PDB entry 4IOJ | X-ray diffraction, 2.20 A resolution | chains A and B

== Chain A (and B) ==
Protein: Formate--tetrahydrofolate ligase
Organism: Moorella thermoacetica
Notes: EC 6.3.4.3; chain B of this document is another copy of the same molecule, construct and numbering; everything in this record applies to it too
UniProtKB: Q2RM91 (FTHS_MOOTA); numbering as in UniProt (aligned over 1-559)
Sequence (559 residues; row label = number of the first residue in the row):
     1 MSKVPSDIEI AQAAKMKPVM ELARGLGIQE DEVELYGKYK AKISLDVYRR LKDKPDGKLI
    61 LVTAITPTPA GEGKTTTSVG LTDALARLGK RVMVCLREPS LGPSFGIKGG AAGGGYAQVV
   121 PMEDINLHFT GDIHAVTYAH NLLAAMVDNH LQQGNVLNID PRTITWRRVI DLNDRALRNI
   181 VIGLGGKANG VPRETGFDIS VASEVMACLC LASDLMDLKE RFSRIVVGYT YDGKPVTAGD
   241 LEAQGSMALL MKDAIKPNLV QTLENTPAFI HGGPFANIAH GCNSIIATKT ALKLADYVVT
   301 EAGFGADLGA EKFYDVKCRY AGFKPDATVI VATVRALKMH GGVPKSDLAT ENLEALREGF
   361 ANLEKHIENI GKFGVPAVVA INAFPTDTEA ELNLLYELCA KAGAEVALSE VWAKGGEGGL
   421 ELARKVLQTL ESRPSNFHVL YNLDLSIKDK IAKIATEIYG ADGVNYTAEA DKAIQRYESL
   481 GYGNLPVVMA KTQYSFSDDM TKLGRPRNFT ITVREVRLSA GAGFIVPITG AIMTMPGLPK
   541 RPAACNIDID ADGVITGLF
Disordered / not traced: 1-2
Residues lining bound ligands:
  - TOE (2-[2-(2-methoxy-ethoxy)-ethoxy]-ethoxyl), molecule 1: Arg162, Thr163, Ile164, Thr165, Gly185, Gly186, Glu194
  - TOE, molecule 2: Arg224, Leu480, Gly481, Tyr482
Curated features (UniProtKB/Swiss-Prot):
  - binding site (ATP): Thr68 to Thr75

== How chain A and chain B interact ==
Pairs across the interface (132):
  Glu30(A) - Lys38(B)  salt bridge
  Leu35(A) - Leu35(B)
  Leu35(A) - Tyr36(B)
  Leu35(A) - Gly37(B)  hydrogen bond (backbone-backbone)
  Tyr36(A) - Leu35(B)
  Tyr36(A) - Tyr36(B)  hydrophobic
  Gly37(A) - Glu34(B)
  Gly37(A) - Leu35(B)  hydrogen bond (backbone-backbone)
  Leu101(A) - Leu250(B)  hydrophobic
  Phe105(A) - Leu142(B)  hydrophobic
  Phe105(A) - Ser246(B)
  Phe105(A) - Leu250(B)  hydrophobic
  Glu123(A) - Lys252(B)  salt bridge
  His128(A) - Ala135(B)
  His128(A) - Leu250(B)  hydrogen bond (side chain-backbone)
  His134(A) - His134(B)
  His134(A) - Tyr138(B)
  Ala135(A) - His128(B)
  Thr137(A) - Tyr138(B)
  Tyr138(A) - His134(B)
  Tyr138(A) - Thr137(B)
  Tyr138(A) - Ile170(B)
  Tyr138(A) - Asp171(B)  hydrogen bond (side chain-backbone)
  Tyr138(A) - Leu172(B)  hydrophobic
  Tyr138(A) - Ser200(B)
  Asn141(A) - Ile170(B)
  Asn141(A) - Leu172(B)
  Leu142(A) - Leu172(B)
  Ala145(A) - Asp174(B)
  Ala145(A) - Leu538(B)
  Met146(A) - Ala544(B)  hydrophobic
  Asp148(A) - Ala176(B)
  Asn149(A) - Arg175(B)  hydrogen bond
  Asn149(A) - Leu538(B)
  Asn149(A) - Pro539(B)  hydrogen bond (side chain-backbone)
  Asn149(A) - Pro542(B)
  Gln152(A) - Arg175(B)
  Gln153(A) - Arg175(B)
  Gln153(A) - Leu538(B)  hydrogen bond (side chain-backbone)
  Gln153(A) - Pro539(B)  hydrogen bond (side chain-backbone)
  Gln153(A) - Lys540(B)  hydrogen bond (backbone-side chain)
  Arg168(A) - Asp174(B)  salt bridge
  Arg168(A) - Leu177(B)
  Ile170(A) - Tyr138(B)
  Ile170(A) - Asn141(B)
  Asp171(A) - Tyr138(B)  hydrogen bond (backbone-side chain)
  Leu172(A) - Tyr138(B)  hydrophobic
  Leu172(A) - Asn141(B)
  Leu172(A) - Leu142(B)
  Asp174(A) - Ala145(B)
  Asp174(A) - Arg168(B)  salt bridge
  Arg175(A) - Asn149(B)  hydrogen bond
  Arg175(A) - Gln152(B)
  Arg175(A) - Gln153(B)
  Arg175(A) - Ala188(B)
  Arg175(A) - Asn189(B)
  Arg175(A) - Gly190(B)
  Ala176(A) - Asp148(B)
  Ala176(A) - Ile182(B)
  Ala176(A) - Gly183(B)  hydrogen bond (backbone-backbone)
  Ala176(A) - Asn189(B)
  Leu177(A) - Arg168(B)
  Leu177(A) - Ile182(B)  hydrophobic
  Arg178(A) - Ala188(B)
  Arg178(A) - Asn189(B)  hydrogen bond
  Asn179(A) - Gly183(B)
  Asn179(A) - Leu184(B)  hydrogen bond (side chain-backbone)
  Asn179(A) - Gly185(B)
  Asn179(A) - Asn189(B)
  Ile180(A) - Val181(B)
  Ile180(A) - Ile182(B)  hydrophobic
  Val181(A) - Ile180(B)
  Val181(A) - Val181(B)  hydrogen bond (backbone-backbone)
  Val181(A) - Leu184(B)  hydrophobic
  Ile182(A) - Ala176(B)
  Ile182(A) - Leu177(B)  hydrophobic
  Ile182(A) - Ile180(B)  hydrophobic
  Gly183(A) - Ala176(B)  hydrogen bond (backbone-backbone)
  Gly183(A) - Asn179(B)
  Leu184(A) - Asn179(B)  hydrogen bond (backbone-backbone)
  Leu184(A) - Val181(B)  hydrophobic
  Gly185(A) - Asn179(B)
  Ala188(A) - Arg175(B)
  Ala188(A) - Arg178(B)  hydrogen bond (backbone-side chain)
  Asn189(A) - Arg175(B)
  Asn189(A) - Ala176(B)
  Asn189(A) - Arg178(B)  hydrogen bond
  Asn189(A) - Asn179(B)
  Gly190(A) - Arg175(B)
  Phe197(A) - Phe197(B)  hydrophobic
  Met216(A) - Ile549(B)
  Met216(A) - Asp550(B)
  Met216(A) - Ala551(B)  hydrogen bond (side chain-backbone)
  Lys219(A) - Asp548(B)  salt bridge
  Lys219(A) - Ile549(B)  hydrogen bond (side chain-backbone)
  Glu242(A) - Ala544(B)
  Glu242(A) - Cys545(B)
  Gly245(A) - Ile547(B)
  Gly245(A) - Asp548(B)
  Ser246(A) - Phe105(B)
  Ser246(A) - Ala544(B)  hydrogen bond (side chain-backbone)
  Ser246(A) - Ile547(B)
  Ala248(A) - Ile549(B)  hydrophobic
  Leu249(A) - Ile547(B)  hydrophobic
  Leu249(A) - Ile555(B)  hydrophobic
  Leu249(A) - Leu558(B)  hydrophobic
  Leu250(A) - Phe105(B)  hydrophobic
  Leu250(A) - His128(B)  hydrogen bond (backbone-side chain)
  Lys252(A) - Glu123(B)  salt bridge
  Leu538(A) - Ala145(B)
  Leu538(A) - Asn149(B)
  Leu538(A) - Gln153(B)
  Pro539(A) - Asn149(B)  hydrogen bond (backbone-side chain)
  Pro539(A) - Gln153(B)
  Lys540(A) - Gln153(B)
  Pro542(A) - Asn149(B)
  Ala544(A) - Met146(B)  hydrophobic
  Ala544(A) - Glu242(B)
  Ala544(A) - Ser246(B)  hydrogen bond (backbone-side chain)
  Cys545(A) - Glu242(B)
  Ile547(A) - Gly245(B)
  Ile547(A) - Ser246(B)
  Asp548(A) - Lys219(B)  salt bridge
  Ile549(A) - Leu215(B)  hydrophobic
  Ile549(A) - Met216(B)
  Ile549(A) - Lys219(B)  hydrogen bond (backbone-side chain)
  Ile549(A) - Ala248(B)  hydrophobic
  Asp550(A) - Met216(B)
  Ala551(A) - Met216(B)  hydrogen bond (backbone-side chain)
  Ile555(A) - Leu249(B)  hydrophobic
  Ile555(A) - Lys252(B)
  Leu558(A) - Leu249(B)  hydrophobic
Other interface residues (no listed pair), chain A (68 interface residues in all): Lys40, Leu127, Val156, Ser200, Leu215, Leu241
Other interface residues (no listed pair), chain B (67 interface residues in all): Leu101, Leu127, Leu241

== Summary ==
Chain A and chain B form an interface of 68 and 67 residues respectively; the contacts include 27 hydrogen
bonds and 7 salt bridges. Polar contacts include Glu30(A)-Lys38(B), Glu123(A)-Lys252(B) and
Arg168(A)-Asp174(B). Bound to chain A: compound TOE. From UniProt: 8 ATP-binding residues on chain A.
Chain A and chain B are both Formate--tetrahydrofolate ligase (Moorella thermoacetica); the structure,
N10-formyltetrahydrofolate synthetase from Moorella thermoacetica with sulfate, was determined by X-ray
diffraction (same publication as 4IOK, 4IOL and 4IOM).
